Entry 8Y9T (X-ray diffraction, 2.40 A resolution); this record covers chains A and B.

== Chain A ==
Name: Albumin
From: Homo sapiens
UniProt: P02768 (ALBU_HUMAN); residues -5 to 585 here correspond to UniProt positions 19-609 (UniProt number = residue number + 24)
Sequence (591 residues; each row starts with the number of its first residue; numbers below 1 keep their minus sign (Arg-5 is residue -5)):
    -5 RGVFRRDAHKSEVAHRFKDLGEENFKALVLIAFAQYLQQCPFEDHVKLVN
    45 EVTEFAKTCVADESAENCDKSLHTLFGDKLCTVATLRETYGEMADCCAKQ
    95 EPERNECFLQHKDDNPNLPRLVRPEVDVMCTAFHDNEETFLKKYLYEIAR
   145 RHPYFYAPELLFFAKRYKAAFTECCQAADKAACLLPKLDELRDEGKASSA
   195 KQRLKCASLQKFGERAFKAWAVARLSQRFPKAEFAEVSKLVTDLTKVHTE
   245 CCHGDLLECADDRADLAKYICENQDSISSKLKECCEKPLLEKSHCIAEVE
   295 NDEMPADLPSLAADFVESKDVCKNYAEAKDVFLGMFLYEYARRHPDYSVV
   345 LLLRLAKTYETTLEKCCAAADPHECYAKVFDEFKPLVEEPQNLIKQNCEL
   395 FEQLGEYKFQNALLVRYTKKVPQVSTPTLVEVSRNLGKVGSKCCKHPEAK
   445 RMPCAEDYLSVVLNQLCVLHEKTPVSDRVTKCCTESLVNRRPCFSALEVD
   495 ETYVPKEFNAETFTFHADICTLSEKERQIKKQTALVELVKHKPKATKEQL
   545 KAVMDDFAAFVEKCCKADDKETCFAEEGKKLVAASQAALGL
Not modelled in the structure: -5 to 4, 33-36, 55-57, 77-88, 106-118, 128-129, 174-176, 585
Cystine bridges: Cys75-Cys91, Cys200-Cys246, Cys245-Cys253, Cys316-Cys361, Cys360-Cys369, Cys392-Cys438, Cys437-Cys448, Cys461-Cys477, Cys476-Cys487, Cys514-Cys559, Cys558-Cys567
Curated features (UniProtKB/Swiss-Prot):
  - binding site (Cu cation): His3
  - binding site (Ca(2+)): Glu6, Asp13, Glu244, Asp249, Glu252, Asp255, Asp259
  - binding site (Zn(2+)): His67, His247, Asp249
  - binding site ((4Z,15Z)-bilirubin IXalpha): Lys240
  - site: Lys4 (Not glycated), Lys20 (Not glycated), Lys41 (Not glycated), Lys64 (Not glycated), Lys73 (Not glycated), Lys93 (Not glycated), Lys106 (Not glycated), Lys136 (Not glycated), Lys159 (Not glycated), Lys174 (Not glycated), Lys181 (Not glycated), Lys190 (Not glycated), Lys195 (Not glycated), Lys199 (Aspirin-acetylated lysine), Lys205 (Not glycated), Lys212 (Not glycated), Lys240 (Not glycated), Lys262 (Not glycated), Lys274 (Not glycated), Lys286 (Not glycated) and 18 more in UniProt
  - modified residue: Ser5 (Phosphoserine), Ser58 (Phosphoserine), Ser65 (Phosphoserine), Thr83 (Phosphothreonine), Lys205 (N6-succinyllysine), Ser273 (Phosphoserine), Ser419 (Phosphoserine), Thr420 (Phosphothreonine), Thr422 (Phosphothreonine), Lys436 (N6-succinyllysine), Ser489 (Phosphoserine), Lys519 (N6-succinyllysine), Lys534 (N6-methyllysine), Lys564 (N6-succinyllysine)
  - glycosylation: Lys12 (N-linked (Glc) (glycation) lysine), Lys51 (N-linked (Glc) (glycation) lysine), Lys137 (N-linked (Glc) (glycation) lysine), Lys162 (N-linked (Glc) (glycation) lysine), Lys199 (N-linked (Glc) (glycation) lysine), Lys225 (N-linked (Glc) (glycation) lysine), Lys233 (N-linked (Glc) (glycation) lysine), Lys276 (N-linked (Glc) (glycation) lysine), Lys281 (N-linked (Glc) (glycation) lysine), Lys313 (N-linked (Glc) (glycation) lysine), Lys317 (N-linked (Glc) (glycation) lysine), Asn318 (N-linked (GlcNAc...) asparagine), Lys323 (N-linked (Glc) (glycation) lysine), Lys351 (N-linked (Glc) (glycation) lysine), Lys378 (N-linked (Glc) (glycation) lysine), Lys413 (N-linked (Glc) (glycation) lysine), Lys439 (N-linked (Glc) (glycation) lysine), Lys444 (N-linked (Glc) (glycation) lysine), Asp494 (N-linked (GlcNAc...) asparagine), Lys525 (N-linked (Glc) (glycation) lysine) and 4 more in UniProt

== Chain B ==
Name: nanobody MY6322
From: Vicugna pacos
Notes: antibody fragment or engineered binder
Sequence (126 residues; row label = number of the first residue in the row):
     1 EVQLQESGGGLVQPGGSLRLSCAASGFTFSRYWMFWVRQAPGKGLEWISD
    51 INSGGTYTRYADSVKGRFTISRDNAKNTLYLQMNSLRAEDTAVYYCATNS
   101 GDGKRYCSGGYCYRSRGQGTLVTVSS
Cystine bridges: Cys22-Cys96, Cys107-Cys112

== How chain A and chain B interact ==
Residue-residue contacts (32; chain A residue first):
  Glu227(A) with Tyr32(B); Trp33(B), hydrogen bond (side chain-backbone)
  Ala229(A) with Trp33(B), hydrophobic; Phe35(B), hydrophobic; Tyr111(B)
  Glu230(A) with Trp33(B), hydrogen bond
  Lys233(A) with Tyr57(B)
  Tyr263(A) with Asn52(B)
  Asn267(A) with Asn52(B); Thr56(B), hydrogen bond
  Ser270(A) with Ser53(B)
  Pro303(A) with Asp102(B)
  Asp308(A) with Lys104(B); Arg105(B), hydrogen bond (side chain-backbone)
  Ser312(A) with Lys104(B)
  Asp314(A) with Lys104(B), salt bridge
  Lys317(A) with Cys107(B), hydrogen bond (side chain-backbone)
  Asn318(A) with Arg105(B); Tyr106(B); Cys107(B), hydrogen bond (side chain-backbone)
  Glu321(A) with Cys107(B); Ser108(B); Gly109(B), hydrogen bond (side chain-backbone); Gly110(B), hydrogen bond (backbone-backbone)
  Ala322(A) with Gly110(B); Tyr111(B)
  Val325(A) with Gly110(B); Tyr111(B), hydrophobic
  Phe326(A) with Cys107(B), hydrophobic
  Met329(A) with Arg105(B), hydrogen bond; Cys112(B), hydrophobic
  Glu333(A) with Arg105(B), salt bridge
Other interface residues (no listed pair), chain A (21 interface residues in all): Phe228, Tyr332
Other interface residues (no listed pair), chain B (21 interface residues in all): Arg31, Asn99, Gly103, Arg114

== In short ==
Chain A and chain B each contribute 21 residues to their interface; the contacts include 9 hydrogen bonds and
2 salt bridges. Polar contacts include Asp314(A)-Lys104(B), Glu333(A)-Arg105(B) and Glu227(A)-Trp33(B).
Here chain A is Albumin (Homo sapiens) and chain B is nanobody MY6322 (Vicugna pacos). Entry 8Y9T (Crystal
structure of nanobody MY6322 bound to human serum albumin (HSA)) was determined by X-ray diffraction.
